PDB entry 4AMZ | X-ray diffraction, 2.00 A resolution | chain A

# Chain A
Molecule: Prolyl endopeptidase
From: Sus scrofa
Notes: EC 3.4.21.26
Reference sequence: P23687 (PPCE_PIG); residues 1-710 here = UniProt positions 1-710
Chain sequence (710 residues; numbered 1 to 710; the number before each row is that of its first residue):
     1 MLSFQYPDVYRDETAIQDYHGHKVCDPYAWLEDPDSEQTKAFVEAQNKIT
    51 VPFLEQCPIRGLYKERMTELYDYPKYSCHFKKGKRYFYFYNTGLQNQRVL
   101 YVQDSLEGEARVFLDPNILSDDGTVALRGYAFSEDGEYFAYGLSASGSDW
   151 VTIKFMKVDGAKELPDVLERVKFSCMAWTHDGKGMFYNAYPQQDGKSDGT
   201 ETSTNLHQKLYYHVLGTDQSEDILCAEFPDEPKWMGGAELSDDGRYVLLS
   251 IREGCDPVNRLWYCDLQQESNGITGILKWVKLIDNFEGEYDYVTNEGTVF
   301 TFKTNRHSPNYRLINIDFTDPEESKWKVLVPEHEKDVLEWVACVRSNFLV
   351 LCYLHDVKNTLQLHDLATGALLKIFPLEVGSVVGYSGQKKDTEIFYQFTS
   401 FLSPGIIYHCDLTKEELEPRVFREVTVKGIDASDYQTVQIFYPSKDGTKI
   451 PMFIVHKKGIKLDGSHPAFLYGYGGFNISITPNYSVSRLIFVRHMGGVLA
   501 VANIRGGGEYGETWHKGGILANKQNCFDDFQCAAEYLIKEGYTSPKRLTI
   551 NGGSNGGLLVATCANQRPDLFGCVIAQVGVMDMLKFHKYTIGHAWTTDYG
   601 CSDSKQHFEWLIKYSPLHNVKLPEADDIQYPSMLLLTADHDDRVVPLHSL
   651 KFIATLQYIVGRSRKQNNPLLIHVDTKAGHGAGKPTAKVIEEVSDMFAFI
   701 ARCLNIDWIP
Glycans and other covalent adducts: compound 2P4 linked to Ser554
Residues lining bound ligands: 2P4 ((5R)-N-benzyl-5-({(2S)-2-[(1R)-1,2-dihydroxyethyl]pyrrolidin-1-yl}carbonyl)cyclopent-1-ene-1-carboxamide): Phe173, Met235, Gly254, Cys255, Tyr473, Phe476, Gly553, Asn555, Val580, Ile591, Ala594, Trp595, Tyr599, Arg643, Val644, His680

# In short
Compound 2P4 is covalently linked to Ser554.
Chain A is Prolyl endopeptidase (Sus scrofa); the structure, Prolyl oligopeptidase from porcine brain with a
covalently bound inhibitor ic-2, was determined by X-ray diffraction, deposited together with 4AMY, 4AN0 and
4AN1.
